PDB entry 3S1K | X-ray diffraction, 2.55 A resolution | chains B and W of the 4 polymer chains in the assembly

Chain B:
Name: Z-domain
Sequence (59 residues; numbered 0 to 58; the number before each row is that of its first residue; numbering starts at 0):
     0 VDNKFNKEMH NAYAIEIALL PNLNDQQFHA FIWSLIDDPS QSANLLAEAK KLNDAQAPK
Disordered / not traced: 0-5, 58

Chain W:
Name: Vascular endothelial growth factor A
Organism: Homo sapiens
UniProtKB: P15692 (VEGFA_HUMAN); residues 8-109 here correspond to UniProt positions 34-135 (UniProt number = residue number + 26)
Sequence (102 residues; each row starts with the number of its first residue):
     8 GQNHHEVVKF MDVYQRSYCH PIETLVDIFQ EYPDEIEYIF KPSCVPLMRC GGCCNDEGLE
    68 CVPTEESNIT MQIMRIKPHQ GQHIGEMSFL QHNKCECRPK KD
Disordered / not traced: 8-13, 107-109
Disulfide bonds: Cys57-Cys102, Cys61-Cys104

How chain B and chain W interact:
Contacting residue pairs - 14 pairs, chain B then chain W:
  Asn10(B) - Gln79(W)  hydrogen bond
  Ile14(B) - Gln79(W)
  Ile14(B) - Ile91(W)  hydrophobic
  Ala17(B) - Met81(W)
  Ala17(B) - Gln89(W)  hydrogen bond (backbone-side chain)
  Ala17(B) - Ile91(W)  hydrophobic
  Leu18(B) - Met81(W)  hydrophobic
  Leu18(B) - Gln89(W)  hydrogen bond (backbone-side chain)
  Leu18(B) - His90(W)
  Leu18(B) - Ile91(W)
  Leu19(B) - Gln89(W)
  Asp24(B) - Lys48(W)  salt bridge
  Phe27(B) - Lys48(W)
  Phe27(B) - Met81(W)  hydrophobic
Interface residues without a listed pair, chain B (8 interface residues in all): Pro20

In short:
8 residues of chain B and 6 residues of chain W are in contact, with 3 hydrogen bonds and 1 salt bridge. Among
the polar pairs are Asp24(B)-Lys48(W), Asn10(B)-Gln79(W) and Ala17(B)-Gln89(W).
Here chain B is Z-domain and chain W is Vascular endothelial growth factor A (Homo sapiens). Entry 3S1K (The
Development of Peptide-based Tools for the Analysis of Angiogenesis) was determined by X-ray diffraction (same
publication as 3S1B).
